6VPX - chains H and L of the 17 polymer chains in the assembly; structure by electron microscopy, 5.00 A resolution (low resolution: residue-level contacts below are approximate; hydrogen-bond / salt-bridge calls are withheld).

[Chain H]
Name: Antibody 10E8 Fab heavy chain
From: Homo sapiens
Notes: antibody fragment or engineered binder
Amino-acid sequence (129 residues; numbered 1 to 111 plus 18 insertion-coded residues; the number before each row is that of its first residue; a row labelled like 52A-52C holds insertion residues (52A, then the next letters in order)):
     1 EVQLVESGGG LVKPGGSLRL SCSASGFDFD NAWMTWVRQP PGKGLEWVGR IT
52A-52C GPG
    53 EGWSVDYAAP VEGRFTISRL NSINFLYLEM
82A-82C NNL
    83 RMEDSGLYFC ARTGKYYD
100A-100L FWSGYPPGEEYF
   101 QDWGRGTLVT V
Disulfide bonds: Cys-22/Cys-92

[Chain L]
Name: Antibody 10E8 Fab light chain
From: Homo sapiens
Notes: antibody fragment or engineered binder
Amino-acid sequence (108 residues; numbered 2 to 107 plus 3 insertion-coded residues; 1 number in that range is skipped by the numbering (no residue carries it; nothing is unmodelled there); the number before each row is that of its first residue; a row labelled like 95A-95C holds insertion residues (95A, then the next letters in order)):
     2 YELTQETG
    11 VSVALGRTVT ITCRGDSLRS HYASWYQKKP GQAPILLFYG KNNRPSGVPD RFSGSASGNR
    71 ASLTISGAQA EDDAEYYCSS RDKSG
95A-95C SRL
    96 SVFGGGTKLT VL
Disulfide bonds: Cys-23/Cys-88
Small-molecule neighbours: 44E ((2R)-3-(phosphonooxy)propane-1,2-diyl dihexanoate): Leu-28, Arg-29, Ser-30, His-31, Tyr-32, Ala-66, Gly-68

[Interface between chain H and chain L]
Pairs across the interface (52):
  Val-37(H) / Phe-98(L)
  Gln-39(H) / Lys-38(L)
  Gln-39(H) / Glu-85(L)
  Gln-39(H) / Tyr-87(L)
  Lys-43(H) / Tyr-2(L)
  Gly-44(H) / Tyr-87(L)
  Leu-45(H) / Pro-44(L)
  Leu-45(H) / Tyr-87(L)
  Leu-45(H) / Phe-98(L)
  Glu-46(H) / Tyr-2(L)
  Glu-46(H) / Phe-98(L)
  Trp-47(H) / Leu-95C(L)
  Trp-47(H) / Ser-96(L)
  Trp-47(H) / Phe-98(L)
  Arg-50(H) / Arg-95B(L)
  Asp-58(H) / Arg-95B(L)
  Asp-58(H) / Leu-95C(L)
  Tyr-59(H) / Leu-95C(L)
  Tyr-98(H) / Tyr-32(L)
  Tyr-98(H) / Tyr-49(L)
  Tyr-98(H) / Gly-50(L)
  Tyr-98(H) / Lys-51(L)
  Tyr-98(H) / Asn-53(L)
  Ser-100C(H) / Tyr-32(L)
  Tyr-100E(H) / Ser-30(L)
  Tyr-100E(H) / His-31(L)
  Tyr-100E(H) / Ser-94(L)
  Tyr-100E(H) / Gly-95(L)
  Pro-100F(H) / His-31(L)
  Pro-100F(H) / Gly-95(L)
  Pro-100G(H) / Arg-91(L)
  Pro-100G(H) / Gly-95(L)
  Pro-100G(H) / Ser-95A(L)
  Gly-100H(H) / His-31(L)
  Gly-100H(H) / Arg-91(L)
  Glu-100I(H) / His-31(L)
  Glu-100I(H) / Tyr-32(L)
  Glu-100I(H) / Arg-91(L)
  Glu-100J(H) / Arg-91(L)
  Glu-100J(H) / Arg-95B(L)
  Tyr-100K(H) / Tyr-36(L)
  Tyr-100K(H) / Leu-46(L)
  Tyr-100K(H) / Tyr-49(L)
  Phe-100L(H) / Tyr-36(L)
  Phe-100L(H) / Leu-46(L)
  Phe-100L(H) / Ser-89(L)
  Phe-100L(H) / Phe-98(L)
  Gln-101(H) / Leu-46(L)
  Trp-103(H) / Ala-43(L)
  Trp-103(H) / Pro-44(L)
  Trp-103(H) / Phe-98(L)
  Gly-104(H) / Ala-43(L)
Other interface residues (no listed pair), chain H (26 interface residues in all): Phe-91, Asp-100, Arg-105
Other interface residues (no listed pair), chain L (29 interface residues in all): Ser-34, Gly-41, Val-97, Gly-99, Gly-100

[In short]
Chain H and chain L form an interface of 26 and 29 residues respectively. Bound to chain L: compound 44E.
Chain H is Antibody 10E8 Fab heavy chain and chain L is Antibody 10E8 Fab light chain, both from Homo sapiens;
the structure, Nanodisc of full-length HIV-1 Envelope glycoprotein clone AMC011 in complex with one PGT151 Fab
and three ..., was determined by electron microscopy.
